Entry 7YPB (electron microscopy, 3.48 A resolution); this record covers chains C and H of the 9 polymer chains in the assembly.

[Chain C]
Protein: DNA-directed RNA polymerase subunit beta
Organism: Escherichia coli K-12
Notes: EC 2.7.7.6
UniProtKB: P0A8V2 (RPOB_ECOLI); residues 1-1342 here = UniProt positions 1-1342
Amino-acid sequence (1342 residues; row label = number of the first residue in the row):
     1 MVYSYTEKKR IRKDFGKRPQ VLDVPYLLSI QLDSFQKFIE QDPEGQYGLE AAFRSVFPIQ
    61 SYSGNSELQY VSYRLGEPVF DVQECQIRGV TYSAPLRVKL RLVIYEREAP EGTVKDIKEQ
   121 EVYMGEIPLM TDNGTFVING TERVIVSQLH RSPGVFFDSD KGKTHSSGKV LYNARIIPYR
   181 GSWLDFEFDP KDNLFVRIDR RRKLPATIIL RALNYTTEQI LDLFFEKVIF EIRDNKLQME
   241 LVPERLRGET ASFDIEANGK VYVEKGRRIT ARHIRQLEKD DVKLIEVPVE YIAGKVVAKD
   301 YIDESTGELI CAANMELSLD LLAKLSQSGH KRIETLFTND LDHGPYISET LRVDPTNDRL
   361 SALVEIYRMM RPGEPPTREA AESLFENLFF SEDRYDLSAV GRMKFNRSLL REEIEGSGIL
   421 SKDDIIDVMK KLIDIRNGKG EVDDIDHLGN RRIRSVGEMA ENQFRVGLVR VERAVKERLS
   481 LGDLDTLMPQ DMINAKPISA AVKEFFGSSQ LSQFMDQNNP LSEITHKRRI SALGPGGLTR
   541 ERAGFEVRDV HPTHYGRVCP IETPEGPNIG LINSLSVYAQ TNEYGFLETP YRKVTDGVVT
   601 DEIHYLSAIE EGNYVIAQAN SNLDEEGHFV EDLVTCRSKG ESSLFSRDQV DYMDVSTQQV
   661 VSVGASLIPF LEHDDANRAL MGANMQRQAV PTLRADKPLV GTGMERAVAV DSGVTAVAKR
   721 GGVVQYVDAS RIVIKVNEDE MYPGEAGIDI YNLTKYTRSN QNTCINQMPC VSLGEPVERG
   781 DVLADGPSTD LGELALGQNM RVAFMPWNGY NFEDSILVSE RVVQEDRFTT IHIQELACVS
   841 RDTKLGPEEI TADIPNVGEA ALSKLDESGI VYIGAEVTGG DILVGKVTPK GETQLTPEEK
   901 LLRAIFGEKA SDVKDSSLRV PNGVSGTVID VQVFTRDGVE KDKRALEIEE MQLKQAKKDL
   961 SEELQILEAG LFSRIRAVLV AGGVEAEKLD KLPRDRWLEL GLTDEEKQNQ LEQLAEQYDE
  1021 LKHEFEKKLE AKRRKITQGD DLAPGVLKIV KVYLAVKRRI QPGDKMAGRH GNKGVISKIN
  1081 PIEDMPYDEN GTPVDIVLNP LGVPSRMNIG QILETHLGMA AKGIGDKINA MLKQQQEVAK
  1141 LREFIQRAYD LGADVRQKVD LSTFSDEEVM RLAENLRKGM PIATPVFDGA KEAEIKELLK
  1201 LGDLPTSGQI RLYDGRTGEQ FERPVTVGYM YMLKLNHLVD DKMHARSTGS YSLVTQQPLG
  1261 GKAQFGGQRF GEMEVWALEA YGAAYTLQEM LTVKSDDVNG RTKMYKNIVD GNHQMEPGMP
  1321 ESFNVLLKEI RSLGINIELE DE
Disordered / not traced: 1-2, 891-912, 980-1004, 1342
UniProt features mapped onto this chain:
  - modified residue (N6-acetyllysine): Lys1022, Lys1200
  - mutagenesis: Ile561 (I561S: Resistant to antibiotics salinamide A and B), Ile569 (I569S: Resistant to antibiotics salinamide A and B), Ala665 (A665E: Resistant to antibiotics salinamide A and B), Asp675 (D675A/G: Resistant to antibiotics salinamide A and B), Asn677 (N677H/K: Resistant to antibiotics salinamide A and B), Leu680 (L680M: Resistant to antibiotics salinamide A and B), Glu813 (E813K: Disrupts the enzyme's active center)

[Chain H]
Molecule: 22-nt RNA strand
Sequence (22 nucleotides; row label = number of the first residue in the row; numbers below 1 keep their minus sign (A-21 is residue -21)):
   -21 ACGCGUCGCA GGCCUUUUUA UU
Disordered / not traced: -21 to -19, -13 to 0

[How chain C and chain H interact]
Residue-residue contacts (4; chain C residue first):
  Gly1261(C) - U-16(H)  phosphate contact
  Lys1262(C) - U-16(H)  hydrogen bond to the phosphate
  Ala1263(C) - U-16(H)  phosphate contact
  Ala1263(C) - C-15(H)  phosphate contact
Interface residues without a listed pair, chain C (4 interface residues in all): Arg1269
Interface residues without a listed pair, chain H (4 interface residues in all): C-18, G-17

[Summary]
Chain C and chain H each contribute 4 residues to their interface; the contacts include 1 hydrogen bond. Its
one hydrogen-bonded contact is Lys1262(C)-U-16(H). Curated annotation (UniProt) lists 7 mutagenesis sites on
chain C.
Here chain C is DNA-directed RNA polymerase subunit beta (Escherichia coli K-12) and chain H is a 22-nt RNA
strand. Entry 7YPB (Cryo-EM structure of Escherichia coli release complex of transcription termination
(TTC-release)) was determined by electron microscopy (same publication as 7YP9 and 7YPA).
